8PH9 - chains J and B of the 8 polymer chains in the assembly; structure by electron microscopy, 3.00 A resolution.

[Chain J]
Molecule: DNA-directed RNA polymerase subunit beta'
Organism: Escherichia coli
Notes: EC 2.7.7.6
Reference sequence: P0A8T7 (RPOC_ECOLI); residues 2-1407 here = UniProt positions 2-1407
Chain sequence (1416 residues; each row starts with the number of its first residue):
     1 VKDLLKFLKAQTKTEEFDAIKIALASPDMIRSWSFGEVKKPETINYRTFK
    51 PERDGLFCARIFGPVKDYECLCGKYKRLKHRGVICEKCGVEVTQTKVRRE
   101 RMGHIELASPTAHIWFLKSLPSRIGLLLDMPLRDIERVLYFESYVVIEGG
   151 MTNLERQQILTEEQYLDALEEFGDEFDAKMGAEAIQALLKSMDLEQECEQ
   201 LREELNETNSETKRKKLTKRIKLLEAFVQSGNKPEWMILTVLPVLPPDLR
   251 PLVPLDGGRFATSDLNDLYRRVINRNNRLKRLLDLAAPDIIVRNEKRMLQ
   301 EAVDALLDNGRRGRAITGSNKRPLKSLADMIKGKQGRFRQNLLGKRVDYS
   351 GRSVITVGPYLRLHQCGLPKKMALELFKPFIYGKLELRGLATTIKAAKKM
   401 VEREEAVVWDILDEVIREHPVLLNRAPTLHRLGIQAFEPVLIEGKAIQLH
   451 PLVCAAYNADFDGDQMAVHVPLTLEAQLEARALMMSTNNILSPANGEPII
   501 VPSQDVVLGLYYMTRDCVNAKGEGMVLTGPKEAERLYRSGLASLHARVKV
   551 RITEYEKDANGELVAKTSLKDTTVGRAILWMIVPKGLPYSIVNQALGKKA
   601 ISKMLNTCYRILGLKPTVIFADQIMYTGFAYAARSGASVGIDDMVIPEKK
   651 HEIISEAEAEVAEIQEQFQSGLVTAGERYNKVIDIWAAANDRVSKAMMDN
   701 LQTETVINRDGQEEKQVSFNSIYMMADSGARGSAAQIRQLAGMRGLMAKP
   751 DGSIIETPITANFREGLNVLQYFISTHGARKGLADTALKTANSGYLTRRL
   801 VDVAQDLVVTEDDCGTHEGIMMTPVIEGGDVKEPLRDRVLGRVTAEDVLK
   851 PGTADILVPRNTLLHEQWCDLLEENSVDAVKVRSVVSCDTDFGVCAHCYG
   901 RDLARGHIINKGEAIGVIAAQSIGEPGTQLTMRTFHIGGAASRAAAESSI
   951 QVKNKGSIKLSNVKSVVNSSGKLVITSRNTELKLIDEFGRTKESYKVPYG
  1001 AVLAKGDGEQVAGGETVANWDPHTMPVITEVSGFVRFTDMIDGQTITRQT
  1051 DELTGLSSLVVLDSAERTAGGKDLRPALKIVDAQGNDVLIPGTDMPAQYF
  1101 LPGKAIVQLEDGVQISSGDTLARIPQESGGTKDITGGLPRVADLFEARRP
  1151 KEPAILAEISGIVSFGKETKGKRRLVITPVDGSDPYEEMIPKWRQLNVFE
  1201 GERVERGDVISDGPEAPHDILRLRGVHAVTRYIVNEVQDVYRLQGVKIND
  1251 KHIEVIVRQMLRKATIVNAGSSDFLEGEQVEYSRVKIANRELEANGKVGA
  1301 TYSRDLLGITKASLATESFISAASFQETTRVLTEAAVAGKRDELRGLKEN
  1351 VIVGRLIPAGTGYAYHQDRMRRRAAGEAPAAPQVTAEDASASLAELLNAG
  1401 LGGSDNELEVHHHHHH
Not modelled in the structure: 1-15, 937-943, 1128-1133, 1376-1416
Differences from the reference sequence: expression tag (1, 1408-1416)
Ion coordination: Zn2+ site 1: Cys70, Cys72, Cys85, Cys88; Mg2+: Asp460, Asp462, Asp464 (shared with 1 residue of chain R); Zn2+ site 2: Cys814, Cys888, Cys895, Cys898
Swiss-Prot annotation at these positions:
  - binding site (Zn(2+)): Cys70, Cys72, Cys85, Cys88, Cys814, Cys888, Cys895, Cys898
  - binding site (Mg(2+)): Asp460, Asp462, Asp464
  - modified residue: Lys983 (N6-acetyllysine)
  - mutagenesis: Gln504 (Q504P: Resistant to antibiotics salinamide A and B), Asn690 (N690D: Resistant to antibiotics salinamide A and B), Met697 (M697V: Resistant to antibiotics salinamide A and B), Ala735 (A735T: Resistant to antibiotics salinamide A and B), Arg738 (R738C/H/P/S: Resistant to antibiotics salinamide A and B), Ala748 (A748E: Resistant to antibiotics salinamide A and B), Pro758 (P758S/T: Resistant to antibiotics salinamide A and B), Phe763 (F763C: Resistant to antibiotics salinamide A and B), Ser775 (S775A: Resistant to antibiotics salinamide A and B), Ala779 (A779T/V: Resistant to antibiotics salinamide A and B), Arg780 (R780C: Resistant to antibiotics salinamide A and B), Gly782 (G782A/C: Resistant to antibiotics salinamide A and B), 1 further mutagenesis entry in UniProt
Reported in the primary citation:
  - binding site for non-template DNA: Arg314, Lys321

[Chain B]
Molecule: template DNA
Sequence (40 nucleotides; row label = number of the first residue in the row):
     1 GGAAGATCGAAAAAAGCACACGCTGACCCGCGTGGTGGTG
Not modelled in the structure: 37-40

[Chain J / chain B interface]
Pairs across the interface (32):
  Lys118(J) - DA14(B)  phosphate contact
  Leu120(J) - DA14(B)  sugar contact
  Asn209(J) - DA6(B)  phosphate contact
  Ser210(J) - DG5(B)  sugar contact
  Ser210(J) - DA6(B)  hydrogen bond to the phosphate
  Glu211(J) - DA6(B)  hydrogen bond to the phosphate
  Leu255(J) - DC27(B)  base contact
  Arg259(J) - DC28(B)  salt bridge to the phosphate
  Ala261(J) - DC27(B)  base contact
  Arg311(J) - DA14(B)  phosphate contact
  Arg311(J) - DA15(B)  salt bridge to the phosphate
  Ser319(J) - DC28(B)  base contact
  Lys334(J) - DA18(B)  salt bridge to the phosphate
  Lys334(J) - DC19(B)  salt bridge to the phosphate
  Arg339(J) - DC17(B)  salt bridge to the phosphate
  Arg339(J) - DC19(B)  salt bridge to the phosphate
  Arg346(J) - DC21(B)  salt bridge to the phosphate
  Arg352(J) - DA20(B)  sugar contact
  Arg352(J) - DC21(B)  sugar contact
  Ala426(J) - DA20(B)  sugar contact
  Thr790(J) - DA18(B)  hydrogen bond to the base
  Ala791(J) - DA18(B)  base contact
  Gly794(J) - DA18(B)  sugar contact
  Tyr795(J) - DG16(B)  sugar contact
  Tyr795(J) - DC17(B)  sugar contact
  Tyr795(J) - DA18(B)  sugar contact
  Lys1170(J) - DT7(B)  sugar contact
  Lys1172(J) - DC8(B)  salt bridge to the phosphate
  Gln1326(J) - DG16(B)  phosphate contact
  Glu1327(J) - DA15(B)  phosphate contact
  Glu1327(J) - DG16(B)  hydrogen bond to the phosphate
  Arg1330(J) - DA15(B)  sugar contact
Other interface residues (no listed pair), chain J (27 interface residues in all): Thr212, Phe260, Arg798

[In short]
The interface between chain J and chain B involves 27 residues on one side and 14 on the other, with 4
hydrogen bonds and 8 salt bridges. Polar contacts include Thr790(J)-DA18(B), Ser210(J)-DA6(B) and
Glu211(J)-DA6(B). The paper reports a binding site for non-template DNA at Arg314(J) and Lys321(J).
Chain J is DNA-directed RNA polymerase subunit beta' (Escherichia coli) and chain B is template DNA; the
structure, E. coli RNA polymerase paused at ops site (non-complementary scaffold), was determined by electron
microscopy, deposited together with 8PEN, 8PFG, 8PFJ, 8PHK, 8PIB, 8PID, 8PIL and 8PIM.
